Entry 4OKM (X-ray diffraction, 2.10 A resolution); this record covers chain A.

[Chain A]
Protein: Terpene synthase metal-binding domain-containing protein
From: Streptomyces pristinaespiralis
Notes: EC 2.5.1.21
Reference sequence: B5HDJ6 (B5HDJ6_STRPR); residue numbers follow UniProt; this construct covers 1-365
Amino-acid sequence (365 residues; numbered 1 to 365; the number before each row is that of its first residue):
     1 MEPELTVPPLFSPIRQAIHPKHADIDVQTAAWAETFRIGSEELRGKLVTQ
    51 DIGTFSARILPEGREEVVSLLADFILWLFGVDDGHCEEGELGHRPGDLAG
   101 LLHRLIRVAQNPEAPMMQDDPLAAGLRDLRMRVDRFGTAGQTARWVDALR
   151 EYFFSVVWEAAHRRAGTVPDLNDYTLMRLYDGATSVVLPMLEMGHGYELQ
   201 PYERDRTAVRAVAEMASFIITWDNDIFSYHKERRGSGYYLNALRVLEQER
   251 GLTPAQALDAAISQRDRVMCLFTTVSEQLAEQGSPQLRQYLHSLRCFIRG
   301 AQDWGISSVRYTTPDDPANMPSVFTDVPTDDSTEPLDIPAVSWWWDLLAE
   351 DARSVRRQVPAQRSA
Not modelled in the structure: 1-3, 350-365
Metal / ion sites: Mg2+ site 1: D82, E87 (together with pyrophosphate); Mg2+ site 2: E87 (together with pyrophosphate); Mg2+ site 3: N224, S228, E232 (together with pyrophosphate)
Ligand contacts: pyrophosphate (PPV): F79, D82, E87, R178, G182, N224, S228, K231, E232, R310, Y311
UniProt features mapped onto this chain:
  - motif: D82 to E87 (DDXXXE motif)
  - binding site (Mg(2+)): D82, E87, N224, S228, E232
  - binding site (substrate): R178, K231, R310, Y311
  - site: F55 (Plays a critical role in the stabilization of intermediate cation), F79 (Plays a critical role in the stabilization of intermediate cation), D83 (Plays a critical role for substrate recognition), E159 (Plays a critical role for substrate recognition), G182 (Plays a critical role for abstraction of the pyrophosphate group)
  - mutagenesis: F55 (F55L/W/Y: Drastically alters the product spectra compared to the wild-type, comprising linear terpenoids in addition to selina-4(15),7(11)-diene and germacrene B ...), F79 (F79L/W/Y: Drastically alters the product spectra compared to the wild-type, comprising linear terpenoids in addition to selina-4(15),7(11)-diene and germacrene B ...), D83 (D83E/N: Drastically alters the product spectra compared to the wild-type, comprising linear terpenoids in addition to germacrene B. Unable to produce selina-4(15),7(11)-diene), E159 (E159D/Q: Drastically alters the product spectra compared to the wild-type, comprising linear terpenoids in addition to germacrene B. Unable to produce selina-4(15),7(11)-diene), R178 (R178K/N/Q: Lack of cyclase activity), G182 (G182A: Drastically alters the product spectra compared to the wild-type, comprising linear terpenoids in addition to selina-4(15),7(11)-diene and germacrene B ...), A183 (A183F/V: Lack of cyclase activity)

[In short]
Bound to chain A: pyrophosphate. D82 and E87 coordinate Mg2+ site 1. N224, S228 and E232 coordinate Mg2+ site
3. UniProt lists 5 Mg2+-binding residues, 4 substrate-binding residues and 7 mutagenesis sites.
Chain A is Terpene synthase metal-binding domain-containing protein (Streptomyces pristinaespiralis); the
structure, Selinadiene Synthase apo and in complex with diphosphate, was determined by X-ray diffraction (same
publication as 4OKZ).
